PDB entry 7QJ0 | electron microscopy, 5.32 A resolution (low resolution: residue-level contacts below are approximate; hydrogen-bond / salt-bridge calls are withheld) | chains H and I of the 16 polymer chains in the assembly

Chain H:
Molecule: Gamma-tubulin complex component 3
From: Homo sapiens
UniProtKB: Q96CW5 (GCP3_HUMAN); numbering as in UniProt (aligned over 1-907)
Chain sequence (907 residues; row label = number of the first residue in the row):
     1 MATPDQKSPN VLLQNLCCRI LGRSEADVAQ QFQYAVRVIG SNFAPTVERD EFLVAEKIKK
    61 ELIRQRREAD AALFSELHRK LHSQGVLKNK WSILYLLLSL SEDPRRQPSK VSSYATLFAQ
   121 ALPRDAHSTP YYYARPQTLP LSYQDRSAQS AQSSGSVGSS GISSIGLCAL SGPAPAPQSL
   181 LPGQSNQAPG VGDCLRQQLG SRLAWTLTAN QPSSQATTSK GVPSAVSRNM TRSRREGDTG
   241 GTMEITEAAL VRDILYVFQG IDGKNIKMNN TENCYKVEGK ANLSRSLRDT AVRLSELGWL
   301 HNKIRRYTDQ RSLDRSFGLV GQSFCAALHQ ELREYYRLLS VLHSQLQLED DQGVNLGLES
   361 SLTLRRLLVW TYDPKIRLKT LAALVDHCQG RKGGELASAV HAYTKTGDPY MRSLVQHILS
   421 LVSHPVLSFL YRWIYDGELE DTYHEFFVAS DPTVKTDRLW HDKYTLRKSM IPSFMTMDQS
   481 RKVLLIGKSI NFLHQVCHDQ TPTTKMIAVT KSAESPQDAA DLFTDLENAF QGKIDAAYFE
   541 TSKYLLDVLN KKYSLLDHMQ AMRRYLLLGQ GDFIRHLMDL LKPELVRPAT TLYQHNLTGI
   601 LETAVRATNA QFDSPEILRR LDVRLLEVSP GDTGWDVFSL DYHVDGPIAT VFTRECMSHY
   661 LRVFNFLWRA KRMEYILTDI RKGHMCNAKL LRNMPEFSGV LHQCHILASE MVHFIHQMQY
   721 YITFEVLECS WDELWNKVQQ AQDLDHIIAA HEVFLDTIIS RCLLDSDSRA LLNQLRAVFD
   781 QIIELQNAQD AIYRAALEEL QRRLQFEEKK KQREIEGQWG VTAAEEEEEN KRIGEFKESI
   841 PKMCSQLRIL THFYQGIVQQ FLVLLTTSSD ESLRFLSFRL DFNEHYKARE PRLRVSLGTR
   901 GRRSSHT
Unresolved in the structure: 1-244, 279-284, 348-360, 506-523, 812-826, 891-907
UniProt features mapped onto this chain:
  - modified residue: Ala2 (N-acetylalanine), Ser113 (Phosphoserine)

Chain I:
Molecule: Gamma-tubulin complex component 4
From: Homo sapiens
UniProtKB: Q9UGJ1 (GCP4_HUMAN); residues 1-667 here = UniProt positions 1-667
Chain sequence (667 residues; each row starts with the number of its first residue):
     1 MIHELLLALS GYPGSIFTWN KRSGLQVSQD FPFLHPSETS VLNRLCRLGT DYIRFTEFIE
    61 QYTGHVQQQD HHPSQQGQGG LHGIYLRAFC TGLDSVLQPY RQALLDLEQE FLGDPHLSIS
   121 HVNYFLDQFQ LLFPSVMVVV EQIKSQKIHG CQILETVYKH SCGGLPPVRS ALEKILAVCH
   181 GVMYKQLSAW MLHGLLLDQH EEFFIKQGPS SGNVSAQPEE DEEDLGIGGL TGKQLRELQD
   241 LRLIEEENML APSLKQFSLR VEILPSYIPV RVAEKILFVG ESVQMFENQN VNLTRKGSIL
   301 KNQEDTFAAE LHRLKQQPLF SLVDFEQVVD RIRSTVAEHL WKLMVEESDL LGQLKIIKDF
   361 YLLGRGELFQ AFIDTAQHML KTPPTAVTEH DVNVAFQQSA HKVLLDDDNL LPLLHLTIEY
   421 HGKEHKADAT QAREGPSRET SPREAPASGW AALGLSYKVQ WPLHILFTPA VLEKYNVVFK
   481 YLLSVRRVQA ELQHCWALQM QRKHLKSNQT DAIKWRLRNH MAFLVDNLQY YLQVDVLESQ
   541 FSQLLHQINS TRDFESIRLA HDHFLSNLLA QSFILLKPVF HCLNEILDLC HSFCSLVSQN
   601 LGPLDERGAA QLSILVKGFS RQSSLLFKIL SSVRNHQINS DLAQLLLRLD YNKYYTQAGG
   661 TLGSFGM
Unresolved in the structure: 64-78, 203-255, 286-297, 418-447, 632-667

Interface between chain H and chain I:
Residue-residue contacts (39; chain H residue first):
  Arg252(H) - His35(I)
  Asp253(H) - His35(I)
  Tyr256(H) - His35(I)
  Tyr256(H) - Ser37(I)
  Tyr256(H) - Glu38(I)
  Ile261(H) - Ser40(I)
  Ile261(H) - Val41(I)
  Asp262(H) - Ser37(I)
  Lys264(H) - His35(I)
  Lys264(H) - Pro36(I)
  Arg305(H) - Arg44(I)
  Arg315(H) - Lys159(I)
  Arg315(H) - His160(I)
  Leu319(H) - Gly163(I)
  Leu319(H) - Gly164(I)
  Gln322(H) - Gly163(I)
  Gln322(H) - Gly164(I)
  Gln322(H) - Leu165(I)
  Ser323(H) - Gly164(I)
  Ala326(H) - Leu165(I)
  His329(H) - Asp127(I)
  His329(H) - Leu131(I)
  Arg333(H) - Tyr124(I)
  Arg333(H) - Phe125(I)
  Arg333(H) - Asp127(I)
  Arg333(H) - Gln128(I)
  Tyr336(H) - Arg44(I)
  Tyr336(H) - Tyr124(I)
  Arg337(H) - Tyr124(I)
  Ser340(H) - Ser120(I)
  Ser340(H) - His121(I)
  His343(H) - Ser118(I)
  His343(H) - Ser120(I)
  Ser344(H) - His116(I)
  Ser344(H) - Leu117(I)
  His424(H) - Arg169(I)
  Pro425(H) - Arg169(I)
  Tyr593(H) - Ser631(I)
  His595(H) - Leu630(I)
Also at the interface, not in a pair above, chain H (27 interface residues in all): Gln259, Ser312, Leu313, Cys325
Also at the interface, not in a pair above, chain I (28 interface residues in all): Pro134, Cys162, Pro166

Summary:
Chain H and chain I form an interface of 27 and 28 residues respectively.
Chain H is Gamma-tubulin complex component 3 and chain I is Gamma-tubulin complex component 4, both from Homo
sapiens; the structure, Structure of recombinant human gamma-Tubulin Ring Complex 6-spoked assembly
intermediate (spokes 7-12), was determined by electron microscopy (same publication as 7QJ1, 7QJ2, 7QJ3, 7QJ4,
7QJD and 7QJE).
